Entry 4OM0 (X-ray diffraction, 2.29 A resolution); this record covers chains G and L of the 3 polymer chains in the assembly.

[Chain G]
Protein: Envelope glycoprotein gp160
Source organism: Human immunodeficiency virus 1
UniProt: Q0ED31 (B1NCW8_9HIV1); the construct has insertions or renumbered stretches relative to UniProt, so the offset changes along the chain: 44-123 = UniProt 43-122; 199-301 = UniProt 201-303; 324-355 = UniProt 325-356; 357-397 = UniProt 357-397; 1 more segments
Chain sequence (353 residues; each row starts with the number of its first residue; note: 96 numbers in that range are skipped by the numbering (no residue carries them; nothing is unmodelled there)):
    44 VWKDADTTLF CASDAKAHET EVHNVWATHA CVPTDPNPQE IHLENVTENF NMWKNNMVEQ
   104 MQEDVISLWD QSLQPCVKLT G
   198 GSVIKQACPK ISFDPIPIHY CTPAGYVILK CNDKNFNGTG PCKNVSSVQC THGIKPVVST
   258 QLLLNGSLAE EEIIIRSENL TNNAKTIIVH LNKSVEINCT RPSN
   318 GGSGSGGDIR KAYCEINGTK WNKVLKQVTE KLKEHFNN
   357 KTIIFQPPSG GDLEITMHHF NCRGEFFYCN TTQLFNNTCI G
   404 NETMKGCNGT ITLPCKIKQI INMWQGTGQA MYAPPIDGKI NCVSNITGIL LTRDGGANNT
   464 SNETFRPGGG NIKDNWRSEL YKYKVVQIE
Not modelled in the structure: 318-324, 404-407
Disulfide bonds: C54-C74, C119-C205, C218-C247, C228-C239, C296-C331, C378-C445, C385-C418, C395-C410
Covalently attached groups: N-acetylglucosamine (NAG) linked to N234, N241, N262, N276, N289, N295, N334, N386, N392, N448
Construct notes: linker (124, 198, 318-323)

[Chain L]
Protein: Antigen binding fragment of light chain: Antibody VRC01
Source organism: Homo sapiens
Notes: antibody fragment or engineered binder
Chain sequence (210 residues; each row starts with the number of its first residue; note: 6 numbers in that range are skipped by the numbering (no residue carries them; nothing is unmodelled there)):
     1 EIVLTQSPGT LSLSPGETAI ISCRTSQYGS
    33 LAWYQQRPGQ APRLVIYSGS TRAAGIPDRF SGSRWGPDYN LTISNLESGD FGVYYCQQY
    96 EFFGQGTKVQ VDIKRTVAAP SVFIFPPSDE QLKSGTASVV CLLNNFYPRE AKVQWKVDNA
   156 LQSGNSQESV TEQDSKDSTY SLSSTLTLSK ADYEKHKVYA CEVTHQGLSS PVTKSFNRGE
   216 C
Not modelled in the structure: 1-2
Disulfide bonds: C23-C88, C136-C196
Residues lining bound ligands: N-acetylglucosamine (NAG; 2-acetamido-2-deoxy-beta-D-glucopyranose): Y28, G29, S30, Y91

[Chain G / chain L interface]
Pairs across the interface - 9 pairs, chain G then chain L:
  N276(G) - Y28(L)
  T278(G) - Y28(L)
  T278(G) - Y91(L)  hydrogen bond
  N279(G) - Y91(L)
  N280(G) - E96(L)  hydrogen bond
  G458(G) - E96(L)
  G459(G) - E96(L)  hydrogen bond (backbone-side chain)
  G459(G) - F97(L)
  A460(G) - F97(L)  hydrophobic

[In short]
7 residues of chain G face 4 of chain L across their interface, with 3 hydrogen bonds. Polar pairs include
T278(G)-Y91(L), N280(G)-E96(L) and G459(G)-E96(L). Chain L binds N-acetylglucosamine. Covalently linked
N-acetylglucosamine: at N234(G), N241(G), N262(G), N276(G), N289(G) and N295(G) and 4 more.
Here chain G is Envelope glycoprotein gp160 (Human immunodeficiency virus 1) and chain L is Antigen binding
fragment of light chain: Antibody VRC01 (Homo sapiens). Entry 4OM0 (Crystal structure of antibody VRC07-G54Y
in complex with clade A/E 93TH057 HIV-1 gp120 core) was determined by X-ray diffraction together with 4OLU,
4OLV, 4OLW, 4OLX, 4OLY, 4OLZ and 4OM1 from the same study.
